Entry 7QHM (electron microscopy, 2.80 A resolution); this record covers chains O and X of the 26 polymer chains in the assembly.

Chain O:
Molecule: Cytochrome bc1 complex cytochrome b subunit
From: Corynebacterium glutamicum ATCC 13032
Notes: EC 7.1.1.8
Reference sequence: Q79VE9 (QCRB_CORGL); numbering as in UniProt (aligned over 1-539)
Amino-acid sequence (539 residues; row label = number of the first residue in the row):
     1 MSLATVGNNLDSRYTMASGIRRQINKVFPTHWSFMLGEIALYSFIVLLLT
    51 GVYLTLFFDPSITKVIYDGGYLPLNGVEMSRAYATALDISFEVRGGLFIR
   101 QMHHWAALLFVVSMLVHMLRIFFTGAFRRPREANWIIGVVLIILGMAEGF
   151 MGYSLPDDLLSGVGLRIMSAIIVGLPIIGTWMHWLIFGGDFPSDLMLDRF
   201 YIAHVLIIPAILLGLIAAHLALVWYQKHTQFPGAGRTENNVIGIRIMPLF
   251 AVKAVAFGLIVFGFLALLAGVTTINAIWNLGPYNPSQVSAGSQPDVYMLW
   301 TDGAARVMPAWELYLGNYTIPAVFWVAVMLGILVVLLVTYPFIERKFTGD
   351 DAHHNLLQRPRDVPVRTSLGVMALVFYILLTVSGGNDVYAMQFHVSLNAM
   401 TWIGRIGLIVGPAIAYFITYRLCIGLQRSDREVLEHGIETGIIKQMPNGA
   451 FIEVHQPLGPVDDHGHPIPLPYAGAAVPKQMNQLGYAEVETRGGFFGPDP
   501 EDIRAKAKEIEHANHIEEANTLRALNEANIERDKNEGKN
Not modelled in the structure: 535-539
Ion coordination: heme Fe site 1: H103, H204; heme Fe site 2: H117, H219
Ligand contacts:
  - 1,2-Distearoyl-sn-glycerophosphoethanolamine (3PE), molecule 1: M1, L3, A4, M247, P248, V252
  - 1,2-Distearoyl-sn-glycerophosphoethanolamine (3PE), molecule 2: V296, L299, T381, V382, G385, V388, Y389, Q392, F393
  - 9YF ((2R)-2-(hexadecanoyloxy)-3-{[(S)-hydroxy{[(1R,2R,3R,4R,5R,6S)-2,3,4,5,6-pentahydroxycyclohexyl]oxy}phosphoryl]oxy}propyl (9S)-9-methyloctadecanoate), molecule 1: E92, V93, R94
  - 9YF, molecule 2: S396, N398, A399, W402, I403, I406
  - diacyl glycerol (DGA): W311, E312, L313, W325, V328, M329, I332
  - heme (HEM), molecule 1: S33, F34, M35, L36, G37, E38, A40, L41, F110, M114, H117, M118, R120, I121, A126, R131, N134, W135, G138, V139, L141, I142, I216, H219, L220, V223, H228, T229
  - heme (HEM), molecule 2: F44, L47, L48, G51, V52, L54, T55, F58, R100, H103, H104, A107, F110, G145, E148, G149, G152, Y153, L155, P156, Y201, H204, V205, P209, L212, N275, Y297
  - IZL ([(2R)-3-[[(1S,2R,3S,4S,5R,6R)-2-[(2R,3S,4S,5S,6R)-6-[[(2S,3S,4S,5S,6R)-6-[[(2S,3S,4S,5S,6R)-6-(hydroxymethyl)-3-[(2R,3S,4S,5S,6R)-6-(hydroxymethyl)-3,4,5-tris(oxidanyl)oxan-2-yl]oxy-4,5-bis(oxidanyl)oxan-2-yl]oxymethyl]-3,4,5-tris(oxidanyl)oxan-2-yl]oxymethyl]-3,4,5-tris(oxidanyl)oxan-2-yl]oxy-3,4,5-tris(oxidanyl)-6-[(2R,3S,4S,5S,6R)-3,4,5-tris(oxidanyl)-6-(undecanoyloxymethyl)oxan-2-yl]oxy-cyclohexyl]oxy-oxidanyl-phosphoryl]oxy-2-undecanoyloxy-propyl] (10R)-10-methyldodecanoate): I177, I178, T180, W181, M182, L185, N317, Y318
  - lycopene (LYC): V111, L115, M118, I142, M146, W300, L333, L337, M372, A373, F376, Y377, L408, I409, P412, A413
  - menaquinone-9 (MQ9), molecule 1: F28, E38, L41, Y42, I45, L220, V223, W224, F250, A254, V255, G258, L259, F262
  - menaquinone-9 (MQ9), molecule 2: V46, L48, L49, T50, V52, Y53, L56, F98, I99, M102, L206, I207, P209, A210, I211, L213, F262, A266
  - menaquinone-9 (MQ9), molecule 3: L144, I207, I208, I211
  - stigmatellin a (SMA): F150, M151, Y153, L160, V163, G164, I167, M168, I171, I172, I186, S292, Q293, P294, M298, T301, D302, A305, R306, V326, A327, L330
Reported in the primary citation:
  - binding site for stigmatellin a: Y153, P294
  - catalytic residues: K253, D295, D302, R306, D387, E453
  - binding site for menaquinone-9: E38

Chain X:
Molecule: Actinobacterial supercomplex, subunit C (AscC)
From: Corynebacterium glutamicum ATCC 13032
Reference sequence: Q8NS61 (Q8NS61_CORGL); residues 1-73 here = UniProt positions 1-73
Amino-acid sequence (73 residues; row label = number of the first residue in the row):
     1 MFPEFERMYDMANVEKKHFVDPAWPEHNPADGHVVTELISKVAGASSPWG
    51 DDKEFPVSAEETGYVHPYTRINR
Not modelled in the structure: 1-16

Chain O / chain X interface:
Pairs across the interface (56):
  P232(O) - T69(X)
  G233(O) - P67(X)
  A234(O) - V65(X)  hydrophobic
  A234(O) - P67(X)
  E238(O) - R70(X)
  E238(O) - I71(X)
  E238(O) - N72(X)
  D350(O) - R73(X)  salt bridge
  A352(O) - N72(X)
  H353(O) - N72(X)  hydrogen bond (backbone-side chain)
  H354(O) - N72(X)
  L356(O) - T69(X)
  L356(O) - R70(X)
  L356(O) - I71(X)  hydrophobic
  L434(O) - H66(X)
  T440(O) - W49(X)  hydrogen bond (backbone-side chain)
  I442(O) - W49(X)
  I442(O) - F55(X)  hydrophobic
  K444(O) - E54(X)  salt bridge
  V454(O) - F55(X)  hydrophobic
  H455(O) - P56(X)
  Q456(O) - F55(X)
  Q456(O) - P56(X)
  Q456(O) - V57(X)  hydrogen bond (side chain-backbone)
  Q456(O) - T62(X)
  P457(O) - P56(X)
  P457(O) - A59(X)
  L458(O) - A59(X)
  L458(O) - Y64(X)  hydrophobic
  G459(O) - A59(X)
  L470(O) - H66(X)
  P471(O) - H66(X)  hydrogen bond (backbone-side chain)
  A473(O) - P67(X)
  A473(O) - T69(X)  hydrogen bond (backbone-side chain)
  A475(O) - P67(X)  hydrophobic
  P478(O) - Y64(X)
  M481(O) - W49(X)
  M481(O) - F55(X)  hydrophobic
  N482(O) - W49(X)
  L484(O) - T62(X)
  Y486(O) - W49(X)
  Y486(O) - V57(X)
  Y486(O) - E61(X)  hydrogen bond (side chain-backbone)
  E490(O) - P22(X)
  E490(O) - A23(X)
  T491(O) - D21(X)
  A519(O) - V65(X)
  R523(O) - E60(X)  salt bridge
  R523(O) - V65(X)
  N526(O) - H66(X)
  N526(O) - P67(X)
  N526(O) - Y68(X)  hydrogen bond (side chain-backbone)
  N529(O) - Y68(X)
  I530(O) - Y68(X)  hydrophobic
  D533(O) - Y68(X)  hydrogen bond
  D533(O) - R70(X)  salt bridge
Also at the interface, not in a pair above, chain O (44 interface residues in all): R236, N239, A476, V477, A487, P498, R504, L522
Also at the interface, not in a pair above, chain X (26 interface residues in all): F19, S47, P48, S58

Overview:
Chain O and chain X form an interface of 44 and 26 residues respectively, with 8 hydrogen bonds and 4 salt
bridges. Polar contacts include D350(O)-R73(X), K444(O)-E54(X) and R523(O)-E60(X). The paper reports catalytic
residues K253(O), D295(O) and D302(O) among others; a binding site for stigmatellin a at Y153(O) and P294(O).
Here chain O is Cytochrome bc1 complex cytochrome b subunit and chain X is Actinobacterial supercomplex,
subunit C (AscC), both from Corynebacterium glutamicum ATCC 13032. Entry 7QHM (Cytochrome bcc-aa3 supercomplex
(respiratory supercomplex III2/IV2) from Corynebacterium glutamicum (stigmatellin and azide bound)) was
determined by electron microscopy (same publication as 7QHO).
